PDB entry 1G7B | X-ray diffraction, 1.30 A resolution | chains A and B of the 4 polymer chains in the assembly

# Chain A
Name: Insulin A-chain
Notes: fragment: a-chain
UniProt: P01308 (INS_HUMAN); residues 1-21 here correspond to UniProt positions 87-107 (UniProt number = residue number + 86)
Sequence (21 residues; numbered 1 to 21; the number before each row is that of its first residue):
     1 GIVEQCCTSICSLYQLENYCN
Disulfide bonds: C6-C11

# Chain B
Name: Insulin B-chain
Notes: fragment: b-chain
UniProt: P01308 (INS_HUMAN); residues 1-30 here correspond to UniProt positions 25-54 (UniProt number = residue number + 24)
Sequence (30 residues; row label = number of the first residue in the row):
     1 FVNQHLCGSHLVEALYLVCGERGFFYTPKT
Metal / ion sites: Zn2+ site 1: H5 (shared with 1 residue of chain H); Zn2+ site 2 near H10 (its only coordinating residue here)

# Interface between chain A and chain B
Disulfides between the chains: C7(A)-C7(B), C20(A)-C19(B)
Residue-residue contacts (33; chain A residue first):
  G1(A) - T30(B)  hydrogen bond (backbone-backbone)
  I2(A) - L11(B)  hydrophobic
  I2(A) - L15(B)  hydrophobic
  I2(A) - T27(B)
  V3(A) - P28(B)
  E4(A) - T30(B)
  C6(A) - H5(B)
  C6(A) - L6(B)  hydrogen bond (backbone-backbone)
  C7(A) - H5(B)  hydrogen bond (backbone-side chain)
  C7(A) - L6(B)
  C7(A) - C7(B)  disulfide
  T8(A) - H5(B)
  S9(A) - H5(B)  hydrogen bond (backbone-side chain)
  I10(A) - N3(B)
  I10(A) - Q4(B)
  I10(A) - H5(B)
  L13(A) - V18(B)  hydrophobic
  L16(A) - F1(B)  hydrophobic
  L16(A) - L11(B)  hydrophobic
  L16(A) - L15(B)
  E17(A) - V18(B)
  N18(A) - F25(B)
  Y19(A) - L15(B)  hydrophobic
  Y19(A) - F24(B)
  Y19(A) - F25(B)  hydrogen bond (backbone-backbone)
  C20(A) - C19(B)  disulfide
  C20(A) - R22(B)
  C20(A) - G23(B)
  C20(A) - F25(B)
  N21(A) - R22(B)  hydrogen bond (side chain-backbone)
  N21(A) - G23(B)  hydrogen bond (backbone-backbone)
  N21(A) - F24(B)  hydrogen bond (side chain-backbone)
  N21(A) - F25(B)
Also at the interface, not in a pair above, chain B (19 interface residues in all): A14, Y26

# Summary
16 residues of chain A and 19 residues of chain B are in contact; the contacts include 2 disulfide bonds and 8
hydrogen bonds. Among the polar pairs are C7(A)-H5(B), S9(A)-H5(B) and N21(A)-R22(B).
Here chain A is Insulin A-chain and chain B is Insulin B-chain. Entry 1G7B (1.3 A structure of T3R3 human
insulin at 100 K) was determined by X-ray diffraction (same publication as 1G7A).
